Entry 6VB9 (X-ray diffraction, 1.88 A resolution); this record covers chains B and C of the 4 polymer chains in the assembly.

[Chain B (and C)]
Name: Isocitrate lyase
Organism: Mycobacterium tuberculosis
Notes: EC 4.1.3.1; chain C of this document is another copy of the same molecule, construct and numbering; everything in this record applies to it too
UniProt: A0A045H6H0 (A0A045H6H0_MYCTX); residue numbers follow UniProt; this construct covers 1-428
Sequence (431 residues; numbered -2 to 428; the number before each row is that of its first residue; numbers below 1 keep their minus sign (Gly-2 is residue -2)):
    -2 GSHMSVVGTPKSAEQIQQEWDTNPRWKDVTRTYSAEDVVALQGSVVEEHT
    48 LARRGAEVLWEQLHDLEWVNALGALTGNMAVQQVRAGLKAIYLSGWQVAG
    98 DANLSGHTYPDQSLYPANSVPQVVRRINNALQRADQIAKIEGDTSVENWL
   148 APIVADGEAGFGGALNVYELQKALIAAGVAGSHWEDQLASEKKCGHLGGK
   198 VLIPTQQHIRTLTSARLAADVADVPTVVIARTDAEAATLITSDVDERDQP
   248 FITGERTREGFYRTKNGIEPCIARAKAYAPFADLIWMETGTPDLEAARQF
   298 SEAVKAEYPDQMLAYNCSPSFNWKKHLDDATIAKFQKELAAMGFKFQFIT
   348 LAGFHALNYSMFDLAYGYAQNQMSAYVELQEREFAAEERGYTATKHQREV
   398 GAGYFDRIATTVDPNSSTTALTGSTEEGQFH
Unresolved in the structure: -2 to 0, 428
Construct notes: expression tag (-2 to 0)
Modified residues: Cys191 ((2S,3R)-2-{[(2R)-2-amino-2-carboxyethyl]sulfanyl}-3-hydroxybutanedioic acid; QVA)
Ion coordination: Mg2+: Asp153 (together with oxalic acid)
Ligand contacts: oxalic acid (OXD): Tyr89, Ser91, Gly92, Trp93, Asp108, Asp153, His180, Cys191, Arg228, Trp283, Asn313, Thr347, Leu348

[How chain B and chain C interact]
Pairs across the interface - 31 pairs, chain B then chain C:
  Leu101(B) - Asn115(C)  hydrogen bond (backbone-side chain)
  Tyr106(B) - Glu166(C)  hydrogen bond
  Gln109(B) - Leu162(C)
  Ser110(B) - Asn163(C)  hydrogen bond (backbone-side chain)
  Leu111(B) - Leu162(C)  hydrophobic
  Leu111(B) - Asn163(C)
  Pro113(B) - Pro113(C)  hydrophobic
  Pro113(B) - Asn115(C)
  Asn115(B) - Leu101(C)
  Asn115(B) - Pro113(C)
  Gly159(B) - Ser187(C)
  Gly160(B) - Ser187(C)
  Leu162(B) - Gln109(C)
  Leu162(B) - Leu111(C)
  Asn163(B) - Ser110(C)  hydrogen bond (side chain-backbone)
  Asn163(B) - Leu111(C)
  Glu166(B) - Tyr106(C)  hydrogen bond
  Lys169(B) - His104(C)
  Ser187(B) - Gly159(C)
  Ser187(B) - Gly160(C)
  Ser239(B) - Arg253(C)
  Val241(B) - Arg255(C)
  Val241(B) - Glu256(C)
  Val241(B) - Gly257(C)
  Arg253(B) - Ser239(C)
  Arg253(B) - Asp240(C)  salt bridge
  Arg253(B) - Tyr259(C)
  Arg255(B) - Val241(C)
  Glu256(B) - Val241(C)
  Gly257(B) - Val241(C)
  Tyr259(B) - Tyr259(C)
Other interface residues (no listed pair), chain B (27 interface residues in all): His104, Ala114, Glu188, Arg207, Asp240, Thr254
Other interface residues (no listed pair), chain C (27 interface residues in all): Ala114, Lys169, Glu188, Arg207, Thr254

[In short]
Chain B and chain C each contribute 27 residues to their interface, with 5 hydrogen bonds and 1 salt bridge.
Polar pairs include Arg253(B)-Asp240(C), Leu101(B)-Asn115(C) and Tyr106(B)-Glu166(C). Chain B binds oxalic
acid.
Both chains are Isocitrate lyase (Mycobacterium tuberculosis). Entry 6VB9 (Covalent adduct of
cis-2,3-epoxysuccinic acid with Isocitrate Lyase-1 from Mycobacterium tuberculosis) was determined by X-ray
diffraction, deposited together with 6WSI.
